4R03 - chain A; structure by X-ray diffraction, 1.50 A resolution.

Chain A:
Name: Uncharacterized protein
Organism: Parabacteroides distasonis ATCC 8503
Reference sequence: A6LGW3 (A6LGW3_PARD8); residue numbers follow UniProt; this construct covers 29-136
Chain sequence (109 residues; each row starts with the number of its first residue; note: 28 numbers in that range are skipped by the numbering (no residue carries them; nothing is unmodelled there); numbering starts at 0):
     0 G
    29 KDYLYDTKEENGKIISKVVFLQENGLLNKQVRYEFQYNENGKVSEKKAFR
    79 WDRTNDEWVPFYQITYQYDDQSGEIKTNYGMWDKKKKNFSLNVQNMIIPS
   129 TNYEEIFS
Modified positions: Mse109 (selenomethionine; parent Met); Mse124 (selenomethionine; parent Met)
Sequence notes: expression tag (0)

In short:
Chain A is Uncharacterized protein (Parabacteroides distasonis ATCC 8503); the structure, Crystal structure of
a DUF3836 family protein (BDI_3222) from Parabacteroides distasonis ATCC 8503 at 1.50 A ..., was determined by
X-ray diffraction together with 4R8O and 3MSW from the same study.
